PDB entry 8KB5 | electron microscopy, 2.26 A resolution | chains F and I of the 10 polymer chains in the assembly

[Chain F]
Protein: Histone H4
Source organism: Homo sapiens
Reference sequence: P62805 (H4_HUMAN); residues 0-102 here correspond to UniProt positions 1-103 (UniProt number = residue number + 1)
Amino-acid sequence (106 residues; row label = number of the first residue in the row; numbers below 1 keep their minus sign (Gly-3 is residue -3)):
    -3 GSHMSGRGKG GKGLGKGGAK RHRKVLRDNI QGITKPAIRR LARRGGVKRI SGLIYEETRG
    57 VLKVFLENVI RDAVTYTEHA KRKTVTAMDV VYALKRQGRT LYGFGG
Disordered / not traced: -3 to 20
Sequence notes: expression tag (-3 to -1)
Swiss-Prot annotation at these positions:
  - DNA-binding region: Lys16 to Lys20
  - modified residue: Ser1 (N-acetylserine), Arg3 (Asymmetric dimethylarginine), Lys5 (N6-(2-hydroxyisobutyryl)lysine), Lys8 (N6-(2-hydroxyisobutyryl)lysine), Lys12 (N6-(2-hydroxyisobutyryl)lysine), Lys16 (N6-(2-hydroxyisobutyryl)lysine), Lys20 (N6,N6,N6-trimethyllysine), Lys31 (N6-(2-hydroxyisobutyryl)lysine), Lys44 (N6-(2-hydroxyisobutyryl)lysine), Ser47 (Phosphoserine), Tyr51 (Phosphotyrosine), Lys59 (N6-(2-hydroxyisobutyryl)lysine), Lys77 (N6-(2-hydroxyisobutyryl)lysine), Lys79 (N6-(2-hydroxyisobutyryl)lysine), Thr80 (Phosphothreonine), Tyr88 (Phosphotyrosine), Lys91 (N6-(2-hydroxyisobutyryl)lysine)
  - cross-link (Glycyl lysine isopeptide (Lys-Gly)): Lys12 (interchain with G-Cter in SUMO2), Lys20 (interchain with G-Cter in SUMO2), Lys31 (interchain with G-Cter in SUMO2), Lys59 (interchain with G-Cter in SUMO2), Lys79 (interchain with G-Cter in SUMO2), Lys91 (interchain with G-Cter in SUMO2)

[Chain I]
Molecule: 145-nt DNA strand
Source organism: synthetic construct
Sequence (145 nucleotides; row label = number of the first residue in the row; numbers below 1 keep their minus sign (DA-72 is residue -72)):
   -72 ATCACAATCC CGGTGCCGAG GCCGCTCAAT TGGTCGTAGA CAGCTCTAGC ACCGCTTAAA
   -12 CGCACGTACG GAATCCGTAC GTGCGTTTAA GCGGTGCTAG AGCTGTCTAC GACCAATTGA
    48 GCGGCCTCGG CACCGGGATT GTGAT

[Interface between chain F and chain I]
Pairs across the interface (11):
  Arg35(F) with DG8(I), salt bridge to the phosphate
  Arg45(F) with DC7(I), sugar contact; DG8(I), phosphate contact
  Ile46(F) with DC7(I), sugar contact; DG8(I), hydrogen bond to the phosphate
  Ser47(F) with DC7(I), phosphate contact
  Gly48(F) with DC7(I), hydrogen bond to the phosphate
  Arg78(F) with DA28(I), phosphate contact
  Lys79(F) with DG27(I), salt bridge to the phosphate; DA28(I), hydrogen bond to the phosphate
  Thr80(F) with DA28(I), hydrogen bond to the phosphate
Also at the interface, not in a pair above, chain F (10 interface residues in all): Lys44, Lys77
Also at the interface, not in a pair above, chain I (5 interface residues in all): DG29

[Summary]
10 residues of chain F and 5 residues of chain I are in contact; the contacts include 4 hydrogen bonds and 2
salt bridges. Polar contacts include Ile46(F)-DG8(I), Gly48(F)-DC7(I) and Lys79(F)-DA28(I). Curated annotation
(UniProt) lists a DNA-binding region on chain F.
Here chain F is Histone H4 (Homo sapiens) and chain I is a 145-nt DNA strand (synthetic construct). Entry 8KB5
(Cryo-EM structure of the human nucleosome containing H3.8) was determined by electron microscopy.
